Entry 9CI9 (X-ray diffraction, 2.09 A resolution); this record covers chains A and P of the 3 polymer chains in the assembly.

[Chain A]
Molecule: DNA polymerase eta
Organism: Homo sapiens
Notes: EC 2.7.7.7
UniProt: Q9Y253 (POLH_HUMAN); residue numbers follow UniProt; this construct covers 1-432
Sequence (435 residues; row label = number of the first residue in the row; numbers below 1 keep their minus sign (Gly-2 is residue -2)):
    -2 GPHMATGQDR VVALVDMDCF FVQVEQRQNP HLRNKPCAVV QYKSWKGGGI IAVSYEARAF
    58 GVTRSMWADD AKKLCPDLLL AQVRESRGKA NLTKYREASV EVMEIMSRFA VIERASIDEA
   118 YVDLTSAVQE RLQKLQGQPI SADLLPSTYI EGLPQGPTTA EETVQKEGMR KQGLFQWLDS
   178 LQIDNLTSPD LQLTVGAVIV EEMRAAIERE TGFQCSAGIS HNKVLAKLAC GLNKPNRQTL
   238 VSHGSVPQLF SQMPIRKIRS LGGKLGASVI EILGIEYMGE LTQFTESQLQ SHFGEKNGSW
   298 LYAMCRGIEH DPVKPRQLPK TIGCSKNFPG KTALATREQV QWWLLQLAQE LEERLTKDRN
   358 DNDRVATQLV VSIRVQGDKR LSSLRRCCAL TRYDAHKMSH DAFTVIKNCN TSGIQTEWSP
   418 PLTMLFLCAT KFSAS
Unresolved in the structure: -2 to 1, 154-160
Sequence notes: expression tag (-2 to 0)
Bound ions: Mg2+ site 1: Asp13, Asp115, Glu116 (together with 0KX) (shared with DA8(P) of chain P); Mg2+ site 2: Asp13, Met14, Asp115 (together with 0KX)
Small-molecule neighbours: 0KX (2'-deoxy-5'-O-[(R)-hydroxy{[(R)-hydroxy(phosphonooxy)phosphoryl]amino}phosphoryl]cytidine): Asp13, Met14, Asp15, Cys16, Phe17, Phe18, Ile48, Ala49, Tyr52, Arg55, Arg61, Ile114, Asp115, Glu116, Lys231
Swiss-Prot annotation at these positions:
  - binding site (Mg(2+)): Asp13, Met14, Asp115, Glu116
  - binding site (Mn(2+)): Asp13, Met14, Asp115, Glu116
  - binding site (a 2'-deoxyribonucleoside 5'-triphosphate): Arg61
  - natural variant: Val37 (deletion: In XPV), Leu75 (deletion: In XPV), Arg93 (R93P: In XPV), Arg111 (R111H: In XPV), Thr122 (T122P: In XPV), Gly153 (G153D: In a breast cancer sample), Thr191 (T191P: In XPV), Gly263 (G263V: In XPV), Val266 (V266D: In XPV), Gly295 (G295R: In XPV), Arg361 (R361S: In XPV)
  - mutagenesis: Tyr52 (Y52A/F: Reduces DNA polymerase activity; Y52E: Reduces DNA polymerase activity. Increases fidelity of replication and reduces translesion bypass), Arg61 (R61A: Reduces enzymatic activity by two-thirds), Ser62 (S62G: Increased DNA polymerase activity and translesion bypass compared to wild-type), Ala68 (A68S/V: Severe reduction in thymine dimer translesion bypass), Asn324 to Pro326 (Reduces binding to chromatin and to monoubiquitinated PCNA. Abolishes binding to monoubiquitinated PCNA; when associated with 705-E--H-713 Del)
What the authors report for this chain:
  - binding site for the 12-nt DNA strand: Arg61

[Chain P]
Molecule: 8-nt DNA strand
Sequence (8 nucleotides; each row starts with the number of its first residue):
     1 AGCGTCAA
Bound ions: Mg2+: DA8 (together with 0KX) (shared with Asp13(A), Asp115(A), Glu116(A) of chain A)

[Interface between chain A and chain P]
Residue-residue contacts (24):
  Ser113(A) - DA8(P)  hydrogen bond to the phosphate
  Asp115(A) - DA8(P)  phosphate contact
  Glu116(A) - DA8(P)  sugar contact
  Lys224(A) - DA8(P)  salt bridge to the phosphate
  Ile255(A) - DA7(P)  phosphate contact
  Arg256(A) - DA7(P)  phosphate contact
  Ser257(A) - DC6(P)  phosphate contact
  Ser257(A) - DA7(P)  hydrogen bond to the phosphate
  Leu258(A) - DA7(P)  hydrogen bond to the phosphate
  Gly259(A) - DA7(P)  hydrogen bond to the phosphate
  Gly260(A) - DC6(P)  phosphate contact
  Gly260(A) - DA7(P)  phosphate contact
  Lys261(A) - DT5(P)  salt bridge to the phosphate
  Lys261(A) - DC6(P)  hydrogen bond to the phosphate
  Leu262(A) - DC6(P)  hydrogen bond to the phosphate
  Arg377(A) - DG4(P)  salt bridge to the phosphate
  Leu378(A) - DC6(P)  base contact
  Leu381(A) - DC3(P)  phosphate contact
  Arg382(A) - DG2(P)  sugar contact
  Arg382(A) - DC3(P)  hydrogen bond to the phosphate
  Arg382(A) - DG4(P)  hydrogen bond to the base
  Arg383(A) - DG2(P)  salt bridge to the phosphate
  Arg383(A) - DC3(P)  salt bridge to the phosphate
  Cys384(A) - DG2(P)  phosphate contact
Other interface residues (no listed pair), chain A (19 interface residues in all): Ser380
Other interface residues (no listed pair), chain P (8 interface residues in all): DA1

[Overview]
19 residues of chain A face 8 of chain P across their interface; the contacts include 8 hydrogen bonds and 5
salt bridges. Polar contacts include Arg382(A)-DG4(P), Ser113(A)-DA8(P) and Ser257(A)-DA7(P). Ligands of chain
A: compound 0KX. From the paper: a binding site for the 12-nt DNA strand at Arg61(A).
Here chain A is DNA polymerase eta (Homo sapiens) and chain P is an 8-nt DNA strand. Entry 9CI9 (Crystal
structure of human polymerase eta with incoming dCMPnPP nucleotide across threofuranosyl thymidine in DNA
template ...) was determined by X-ray diffraction, deposited together with 9CHW, 9CIH, 9CIQ and 9CJ9.
